1L40 - chain A; structure by X-ray diffraction, 1.85 A resolution.

# Chain A
Name: T4 lysozyme
Source organism: Enterobacteria phage T4
Notes: EC 3.2.1.17
UniProt: P00720 (LYS_BPT4); numbering as in UniProt (aligned over 1-164)
Sequence (164 residues; numbered 1 to 164; the number before each row is that of its first residue):
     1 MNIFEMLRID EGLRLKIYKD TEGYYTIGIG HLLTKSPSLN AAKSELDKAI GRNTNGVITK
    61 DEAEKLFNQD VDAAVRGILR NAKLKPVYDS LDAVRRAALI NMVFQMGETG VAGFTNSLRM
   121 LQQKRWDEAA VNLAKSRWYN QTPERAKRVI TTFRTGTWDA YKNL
Sequence notes: engineered mutation T54 (Cys in P00720), A97 (Cys in P00720), E144 (Asn in P00720)
Curated features (UniProtKB/Swiss-Prot):
  - active site (Proton donor/acceptor): E11, D20
  - binding site (substrate): L32, F104, S117, N132
  - mutagenesis: E11 (E11A/F/H/M/N: Complete loss of enzymatic activity; E11N: Loss of 84% of enzymatic activity; E11Q: Complete loss of activity), D20 (D20A/N/S/T: Complete loss of enzymatic activity; D20C: Nearly no effet on specific enzymatic activity; D20E/Q: Loss of 99% of enzymatic activity), T26 (T26E: Complete loss of activity at neutral pH; covalently bound substrate; T26H: Facilitates transglycosylation more effectively than hydrolysis; covalently bound substrate), G30 (G30A: Almost complete loss of enzymatic activity; G30F: Almost complete loss of enzymatic activity. The enzyme is destabilized by 1.5 kcal/mol), S117 (S117F: 10-fold decrease in enzymatic activity; S117I: 500-fold decrease in enzymatic activity; S117V: 50-fold decrease in enzymatic activity), N132 (N132I: 5-fold decrease in enzymatic activity; N132M/F: 2-fold decrease in enzymatic activity)

# In short
UniProt lists active-site residues E11 and D20, 4 substrate-binding residues and 6 mutagenesis sites.
Chain A is T4 lysozyme (Enterobacteria phage T4); the structure, Contributions of engineered surface salt
bridges to the stability of T4 lysozyme, was determined by X-ray diffraction (same publication as 1L37, 1L38,
1L39 and 1L41).
